PDB entry 4HH1 | X-ray diffraction, 3.50 A resolution | chain A

== Chain A ==
Protein: AppA protein
Organism: Rhodobacter sphaeroides
UniProt: Q53119 (Q53119_RHOSH); residue numbers follow UniProt; this construct covers 3-399
Chain sequence (406 residues; row label = number of the first residue in the row):
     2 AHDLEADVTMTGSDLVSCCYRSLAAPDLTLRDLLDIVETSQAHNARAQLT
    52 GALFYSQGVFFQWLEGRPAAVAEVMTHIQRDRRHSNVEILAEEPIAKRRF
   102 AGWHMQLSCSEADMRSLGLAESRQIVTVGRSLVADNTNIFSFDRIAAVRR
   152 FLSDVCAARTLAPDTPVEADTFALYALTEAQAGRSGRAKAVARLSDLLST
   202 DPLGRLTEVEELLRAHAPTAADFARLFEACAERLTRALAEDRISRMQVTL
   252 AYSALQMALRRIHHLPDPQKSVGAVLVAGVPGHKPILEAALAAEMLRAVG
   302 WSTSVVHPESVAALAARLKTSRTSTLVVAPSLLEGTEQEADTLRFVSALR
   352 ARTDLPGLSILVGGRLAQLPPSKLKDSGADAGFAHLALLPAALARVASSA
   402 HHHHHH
Disordered / not traced: 2-13, 121-122, 399-407
Sequence notes: expression tag (2, 400-407); engineered mutation Ser399 (Cys in Q53119)
Small-molecule neighbours: FMN (flavin mononucleotide): Tyr21, Ile37, Thr40, Ser41, His44, Asn45, Leu54, Phe61, Gln63, Leu65, Val75, His78, Ile79, Asp82, Arg84, His85, Met106
From the paper describing this entry:
  - binding site for flavin mononucleotide: Met106
  - mutagenesis - Q63E: unchanged binding to PpsR

== Overview ==
Chain A binds flavin mononucleotide. The paper reports a binding site for flavin mononucleotide at Met106;
Q63E leaves binding to PpsR unchanged.
Chain A is AppA protein (Rhodobacter sphaeroides); the structure, Dark-state structure of AppA wild-type
without the Cys-rich region from Rb. sphaeroides, was determined by X-ray diffraction together with 4HH2 and
4HH3 from the same study.
